PDB entry 9K6Q | electron microscopy, 2.70 A resolution | chains C and A of the 3 polymer chains in the assembly

[Chain C]
Molecule: 14-nt RNA strand
Organism: Homo sapiens
Sequence (14 nucleotides; numbered 1 to 14; the number before each row is that of its first residue):
     1 GAAAGGCUCU UGUU

[Chain A]
Protein: Protein argonaute-2
Organism: Homo sapiens
Notes: EC 3.1.26.-
UniProtKB: Q9UKV8 (AGO2_HUMAN); residue numbers follow UniProt; this construct covers 1-859
Sequence (859 residues; row label = number of the first residue in the row):
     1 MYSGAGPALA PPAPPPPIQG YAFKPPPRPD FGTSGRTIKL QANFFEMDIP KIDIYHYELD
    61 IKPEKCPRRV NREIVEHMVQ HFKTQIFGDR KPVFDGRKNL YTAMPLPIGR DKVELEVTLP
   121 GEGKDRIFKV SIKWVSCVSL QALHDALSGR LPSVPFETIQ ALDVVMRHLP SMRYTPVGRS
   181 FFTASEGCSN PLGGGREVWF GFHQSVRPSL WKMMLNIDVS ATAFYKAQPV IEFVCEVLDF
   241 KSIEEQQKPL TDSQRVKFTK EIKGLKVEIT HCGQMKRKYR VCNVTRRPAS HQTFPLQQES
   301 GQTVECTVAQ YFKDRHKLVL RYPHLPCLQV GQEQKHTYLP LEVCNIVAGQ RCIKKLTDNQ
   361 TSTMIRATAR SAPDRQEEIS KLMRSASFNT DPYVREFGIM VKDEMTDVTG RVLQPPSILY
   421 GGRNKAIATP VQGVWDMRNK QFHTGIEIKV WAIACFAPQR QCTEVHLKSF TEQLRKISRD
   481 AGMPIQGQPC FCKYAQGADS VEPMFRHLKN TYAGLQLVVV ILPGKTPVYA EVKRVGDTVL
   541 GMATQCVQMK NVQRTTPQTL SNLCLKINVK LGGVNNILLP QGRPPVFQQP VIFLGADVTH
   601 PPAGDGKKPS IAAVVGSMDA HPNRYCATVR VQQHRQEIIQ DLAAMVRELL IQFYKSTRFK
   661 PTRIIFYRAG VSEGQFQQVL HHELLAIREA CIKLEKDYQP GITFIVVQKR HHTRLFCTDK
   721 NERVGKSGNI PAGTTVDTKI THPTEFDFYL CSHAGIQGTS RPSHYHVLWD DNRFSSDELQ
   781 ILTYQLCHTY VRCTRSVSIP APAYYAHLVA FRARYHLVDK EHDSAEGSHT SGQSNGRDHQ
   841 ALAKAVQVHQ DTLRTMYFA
Unresolved in the structure: 1-19, 230-346, 821-837
Differences from the reference sequence: engineered mutation Ala669 (Asp in Q9UKV8)
Swiss-Prot annotation at these positions:
  - region: Tyr311 to His316 (Interaction with guide RNA), Phe587 to Pro590 (Interaction with GW182 family members), Leu650 to Lys660 (Interaction with GW182 family members), Lys709, Arg710 (Interaction with guide RNA), His753 to Arg761 (Interaction with guide RNA), Tyr790 to Arg812 (Interaction with guide RNA)
  - binding site (a divalent metal cation): Asp597, His807
  - modified residue: Tyr2 (3'-nitrotyrosine), Ser387 (Phosphoserine), Pro700 (4-hydroxyproline), Ser824 (Phosphoserine), Ser828 (Phosphoserine), Ser831 (Phosphoserine), Ser834 (Phosphoserine)
  - natural variant: Leu192 (L192P: In LESKRES), Gly201 (G201C: In LESKRES; G201V: In LESKRES), His203 (H203Q: In LESKRES), Thr357 (T357M: In LESKRES), Met364 (M364T: In LESKRES), Ala367 (A367P: In LESKRES), Gly573 (G573S: In LESKRES), Gly733 (G733R: In LESKRES), Cys751 (C751Y: In LESKRES), Ser760 (S760R: In LESKRES)
  - mutagenesis: Leu140 (L140W: No effect), Phe470 (F470V: No effect on miRNA-binding or target mRNA cleavage. Abrogates binding to the 7-methylguanosine cap of mRNA and prevents inhibition of translation. Abolishes interaction with TNRC6C ...), Phe505 (F505V: No effect on miRNA-binding or target mRNA cleavage. Abrogates binding to the 7-methylguanosine cap of mRNA and prevents inhibition of translation and abolishes interaction with TNRC6C ...), Lys533 (K533A: Impairs RNA cleavage), Gln545 (Q545A: Impairs RNA cleavage), Lys570 (K570A: Impairs RNA cleavage), Asp597 (D597A: Abrogates RNA cleavage but does not affect binding to siRNA or translational repression), Gln633 (Q633A: No effect; Q633R: Abrogates RNA cleavage. Binds siRNA), His634 (H634P/A: Abrogates RNA cleavage. Binds siRNA), Glu673 (E673A: Impairs RNA cleavage; E673G: No effect on RNA cleavage), Phe676 (F676A/I/M/R/Y: Impairs RNA cleavage; F676V: Abrogates RNA cleavage), His682 (H682Y: No effect), 5 further mutagenesis entries in UniProt

[How chain C and chain A interact]
Pairs across the interface (29; chain C residue first):
  G1(C) with Arg179(A), base contact
  A2(C) with Arg635(A), hydrogen bond to the base; Ser672(A), hydrogen bond to the phosphate
  A3(C) with Val598(A), phosphate contact; His600(A), hydrogen bond to the sugar; Arg635(A), sugar contact; Glu637(A), phosphate contact; Ser672(A), hydrogen bond to the phosphate
  A4(C) with Val598(A), phosphate contact; His600(A), salt bridge to the phosphate; Gly670(A), phosphate contact; Arg710(A), base contact
  G5(C) with Thr599(A), hydrogen bond to the phosphate; His600(A), phosphate contact; Phe811(A), phosphate contact; Arg814(A), hydrogen bond to the phosphate
  G6(C) with Phe811(A), phosphate contact; Arg814(A), salt bridge to the phosphate
  C7(C) with Asp358(A), sugar contact; Lys525(A), phosphate contact
  U8(C) with Asp358(A), hydrogen bond to the sugar
  U10(C) with Gln757(A), hydrogen bond to the sugar
  U11(C) with Ile756(A), base contact; Gln757(A), hydrogen bond to the sugar
  U13(C) with Gln558(A), sugar contact
  U14(C) with Arg438(A), sugar contact; Pro557(A), base contact; Gln558(A), hydrogen bond to the base; Ser561(A), hydrogen bond to the base
Other interface residues (no listed pair), chain C (13 interface residues in all): C9
Other interface residues (no listed pair), chain A (29 interface residues in all): Thr361, Ser362, Ile365, Val434, Trp435, Asp436, Asp597, Pro602, Lys726, His807

[Summary]
The interface between chain C and chain A involves 13 residues on one side and 29 on the other; the contacts
include 11 hydrogen bonds and 2 salt bridges. Among the polar pairs are A2(C)-Arg635(A), U14(C)-Gln558(A) and
U14(C)-Ser561(A).
Chain C is a 14-nt RNA strand and chain A is Protein argonaute-2, both from Homo sapiens; the structure,
"Cryo-EM Structure of hAGO2D669A-siRNA-target (14-nt, sesqui-lobed), was determined by electron microscopy
together with 9K6P, 9K6R, 9K6S and 9K6T from the same study.
